PDB entry 3R19 | X-ray diffraction, 2.10 A resolution | chain A

[Chain A]
Molecule: Sulfite oxidase
Source organism: Gallus gallus
Notes: EC 1.8.3.1; fragment: rCSO
Reference sequence: P07850 (SUOX_CHICK); residues 1-459 here = UniProt positions 1-459
Sequence (466 residues; row label = number of the first residue in the row):
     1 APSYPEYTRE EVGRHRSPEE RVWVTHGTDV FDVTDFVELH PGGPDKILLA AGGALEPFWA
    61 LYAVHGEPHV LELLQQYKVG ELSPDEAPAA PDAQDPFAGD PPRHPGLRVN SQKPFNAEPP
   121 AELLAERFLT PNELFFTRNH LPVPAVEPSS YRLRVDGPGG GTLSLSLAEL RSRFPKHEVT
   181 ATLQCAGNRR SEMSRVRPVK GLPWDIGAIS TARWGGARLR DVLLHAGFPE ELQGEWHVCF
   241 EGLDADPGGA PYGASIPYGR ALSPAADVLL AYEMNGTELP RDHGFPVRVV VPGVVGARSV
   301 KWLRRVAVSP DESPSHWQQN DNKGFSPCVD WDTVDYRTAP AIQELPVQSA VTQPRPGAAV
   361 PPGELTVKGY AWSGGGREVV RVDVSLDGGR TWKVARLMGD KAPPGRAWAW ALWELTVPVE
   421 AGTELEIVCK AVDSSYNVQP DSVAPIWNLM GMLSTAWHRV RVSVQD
Not modelled in the structure: 1-94
Sequence notes: engineered mutation Asn322 (Tyr in P07850), Met450 (Arg in P07850), Met452 (Val in P07850)
Ion coordination: Mo ion: Cys185 (together with MTE)
Small-molecule neighbours: MTE (phosphonic acidmono-(2-amino-5,6-dimercapto-4-oxo-3,7,8a,9,10,10a-hexahydro-4H-8-oxa-1,3,9,10-tetraaza-anthracen-7-ylmethyl)ester): Phe135, Phe136, Thr137, Arg138, Asn139, His140, Leu183, Cys185, Gly242, Asp244, Tyr252, Asp282, His283, Arg288, Gly296, Ala297, Ser299, Val300, Lys301, Trp302
UniProt features mapped onto this chain:
  - region: Glu86 to Asp95 (Hinge)
  - binding site (heme b): His40, His65, His69
  - binding site (Mo-molybdopterin): Phe136 to His140, Cys185, Asp244, His283, Arg288, Ser299 to Lys301
From the paper describing this entry:
  - mutagenesis - Y322N/R450M/V452M (Kmsulfite of 6750 uM): decreased catalytic activity on sulfite
  - conformationally variable residues (side-chain flip): Met450
  - Mo ion coordination: Cys185
  - mutagenesis - Y322N/R450M (Kd 11730 uM): decreased binding to sulfite
  - mutagenesis - Y322N/R450M: increased binding to nitrate
  - mutagenesis - Y322N/R450M: increased catalytic activity on nitrate

[In short]
Bound to chain A: compound MTE. From UniProt: 3 heme b-binding residues and 12 Mo-molybdopterin-binding
residues. The paper reports that Y322N/R450M/V452M reduce catalytic activity on sulfite; Mo ion coordination
by Cys185.
Chain A is Sulfite oxidase (Gallus gallus); the structure, Chicken sulfite oxidase triple mutant with altered
activity and substrate affinity, was determined by X-ray diffraction together with 3R18 from the same study.
